Entry 2DFS (electron crystallography, 24.00 A resolution (very low resolution: no residue pairs are listed; an interface is given only as per-side residue counts)); this record covers chains G and M of the 14 polymer chains in the assembly.

[Chain G]
Name: Calmodulin
Organism: Mus musculus
UniProtKB: P62204 (CALM_MOUSE); residue numbers follow UniProt; this construct covers 1-148
Amino-acid sequence (148 residues; row label = number of the first residue in the row):
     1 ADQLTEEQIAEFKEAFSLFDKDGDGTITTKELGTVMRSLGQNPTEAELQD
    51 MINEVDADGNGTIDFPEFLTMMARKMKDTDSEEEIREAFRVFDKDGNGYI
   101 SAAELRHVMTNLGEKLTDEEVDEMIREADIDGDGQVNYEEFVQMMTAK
Unresolved in the structure: 1-7

[Chain M]
Name: Myosin-5A
Organism: Gallus gallus
UniProtKB: Q02440 (MYO5A_CHICK); numbering as in UniProt (aligned over 1-1080)
Amino-acid sequence (1080 residues; row label = number of the first residue in the row):
     1 MAASELYTKYARVWIPDPEEVWKSAELLKDYKPGDKVLQLRLEEGKDLEY
    51 CLDPKTKELPPLRNPDILVGENDLTALSYLHEPAVLHNLKVRFIDSKLIY
   101 TYCGIVLVAINPYEQLPIYGEDIINAYSGQNMGDMDPHIFAVAEEAYKQM
   151 ARDERNQSIIVSGESGAGKTVSAKYAMRYFATVSGSASEANVEEKVLASN
   201 PIMESIGNAKTTRNDNSSRFGKYIEIGFDKRYRIIGANMRTYLLEKSRVV
   251 FQAEEERNYHIFYQLCASAALPEFKTLRLGNANYFHYTKQGGSPVIDGID
   301 DAKEMVNTRQACTLLGISDSYQMGIFRILAGILHLGNVEFASRDSDSCAI
   351 PPKHDPLTIFCDLMGVDYEEMAHWLCHRKLATATETYIKPISKLHAINAR
   401 DALAKHIYANLFNWIVDHVNKALHSTVKQHSFIGVLDIYGFETFEINSFE
   451 QFCINYANEKLQQQFNMHVFKLEQEEYMKEQIPWTLIDFYDNQPCINLIE
   501 AKMGVLDLLDEECKMPKGSDDTWAQKLYNTHLNKCALFEKPRLSNKAFII
   551 KHFADKVEYQCEGFLEKNKDTVYEEQIKVLKSSKKFKLLPELFQDEEKAI
   601 SPTSATPSGRVPLSRTPVKPAKARPGQTSKEHKKTVGHQFRNSLHLLMET
   651 LNATTPHYVRCIKPNDFKFPFTFDEKRAVQQLRACGVLETIRISAAGFPS
   701 RWTYQEFFSRYRVLMKQKDVLSDRKQTCKNVLEKLILDKDKYQFGKTKIF
   751 FRAGQVAYLEKIRADKLRAACIRIQKTIRGWLMRKKYMRMRRAAITIQRY
   801 VRGHQARCYATFLRRTRAAIIIQKFQRMYVVRKRYQCMRDATIALQALLR
   851 GYLVRNKYQMMLREHKSIIIQKHVRGWLARVHYHRTLKAIVYLQCCYRRM
   901 MAKRELKKLKIEARSVERYKKLHIGLENKIMQLQRKIDEQNKEYKSLLEK
   951 MNNLEITYSTETEKLRSDVERLRMSEEEAKNATNRVLSLQEEIAKLRKEL
  1001 HQTQTEKKTIEEWADKYKHETEQLVSELKEQNTLLKTEKEELNRRIHDQA
  1051 KEITETMEKKLVEETKQLELDLNDERLRYQ
Unresolved in the structure: 1-4, 382-385, 595-631, 910-950
UniProt features mapped onto this chain:
  - region: Leu644 to Asp666 (Actin-binding)
  - binding site (ATP): Gly163 to Thr170

[How chain G and chain M interact]
At this resolution (24 A) residue pairs are not listed: 10 residues of chain G and 4 of chain M lie at the interface.

[In short]
10 residues of chain G and 4 residues of chain M are in contact. UniProt lists 8 ATP-binding residues on chain
M.
Here chain G is Calmodulin (Mus musculus) and chain M is Myosin-5A (Gallus gallus). Entry 2DFS (3-D structure
of Myosin-V inhibited state) was determined by electron crystallography.
